PDB entry 4QNZ | X-ray diffraction, 2.55 A resolution | chains A and B

# Chain A
Molecule: Rhomboid protease GlpG
Organism: Escherichia coli
Notes: EC 3.4.21.105; fragment: Rhomboid protease GlpG
UniProtKB: U6NA71 (U6NA71_ECOLI); numbering as in UniProt (aligned over 87-276)
Sequence (200 residues; each row starts with the number of its first residue):
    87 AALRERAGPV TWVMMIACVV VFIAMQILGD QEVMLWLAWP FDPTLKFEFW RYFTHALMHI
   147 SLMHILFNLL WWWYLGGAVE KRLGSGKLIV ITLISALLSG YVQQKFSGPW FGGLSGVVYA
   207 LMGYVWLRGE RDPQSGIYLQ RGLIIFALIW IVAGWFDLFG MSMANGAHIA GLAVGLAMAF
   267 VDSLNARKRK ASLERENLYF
Unresolved in the structure: 87-89, 272-286
Construct notes: engineered mutation Ile146 (Phe in U6NA71); expression tag (277-286)
From the paper describing this entry:
  - binding site for Ace-phe-ala-thr-ala-0QE (chain B): Met144, Ile146, Phe197, Gly198
  - catalytic residues: Asn154, Ser201 (from molecular simulation)
  - catalytic residues: His254
  - mutagenesis - S201A, H254A: abolished binding to Ac-IAAA-cmk

# Chain B
Molecule: Ace-phe-ala-thr-ala-0QE
Sequence (6 residues; each row starts with the number of its first residue):
     1 XFATAX
Modified positions: ACE (acetyl group) at position 1; 0QE (chloromethane) at position 6

# Chain A / chain B interface
Residue-residue contacts (28):
  Met120(A) - Phe2(B)  hydrophobic
  Met144(A) - Phe2(B)
  Ile146(A) - Phe2(B)  hydrophobic
  Asn154(A) - Ala5(B)  hydrogen bond (side chain-backbone)
  Gln189(A) - Ala3(B)
  Trp196(A) - ACE_1(B)
  Trp196(A) - Phe2(B)
  Trp196(A) - Ala3(B)  hydrogen bond (backbone-backbone)
  Phe197(A) - Phe2(B)
  Phe197(A) - Ala3(B)
  Gly198(A) - Phe2(B)
  Gly198(A) - Ala3(B)  hydrogen bond (backbone-backbone)
  Gly198(A) - Thr4(B)
  Gly198(A) - Ala5(B)  hydrogen bond (backbone-backbone)
  Gly199(A) - Ala5(B)
  Ser201(A) - Ala5(B)  covalent bond
  Ser201(A) - 0QE_6(B)
  Ser248(A) - Phe2(B)
  Ser248(A) - Ala3(B)
  Ser248(A) - Thr4(B)  hydrogen bond (backbone-backbone)
  Met249(A) - Ala3(B)
  Met249(A) - Thr4(B)
  Ala250(A) - Ala3(B)  hydrophobic
  Ala250(A) - Thr4(B)  hydrogen bond (backbone-backbone)
  Ala250(A) - Ala5(B)
  His254(A) - Thr4(B)
  His254(A) - Ala5(B)
  His254(A) - 0QE_6(B)  covalent bond
Interface residues without a listed pair, chain A (19 interface residues in all): His145, His150, Gly202, Met247, Ala253
From the paper, about this interface:
  - specific contacts: Met144(A)-Phe2(B) (hydrophobic contact), Ile146(A)-Phe2(B) (hydrophobic contact), Phe197(A)-Phe2(B) (backbone contact), Gly198(A)-Phe2(B) (backbone contact)

# Summary
Chain A and chain B form an interface of 19 and 6 residues respectively, with 2 covalent bonds and 6 hydrogen
bonds. Polar pairs include Asn154(A)-Ala5(B), Trp196(A)-Ala3(B) and Gly198(A)-Ala3(B). The paper describes
hydrophobic contacts between Met144(A) and Phe2(B) and Ile146(A) and Phe2(B); backbone contacts between
Phe197(A) and Phe2(B) and Gly198(A) and Phe2(B). From the paper: catalytic residues Asn154(A), Ser201(A) and
His254(A); S201A and H254A of chain A abolish binding to Ac-IAAA-cmk.
Chain A is Rhomboid protease GlpG (Escherichia coli) and chain B is Ace-phe-ala-thr-ala-0QE; the structure,
Crystal structure of rhomboid intramembrane protease GlpG F146I in complex with peptide derived inhibitor
Ac-FATA-cmk, was determined by X-ray diffraction, deposited together with 4QO0 and 4QO2.
